Entry 5JXS (X-ray diffraction, 2.80 A resolution); this record covers chains A and B of the 3 polymer chains in the assembly.

# Chain A
Protein: RNA dependent RNA polymerase
Organism: Foot-and-mouth disease virus
Notes: EC 2.7.7.48
Reference sequence: P03311 (POLG_FMDVS); residues 1-470 here correspond to UniProt positions 1858-2327 (UniProt number = residue number + 1857)
Chain sequence (481 residues; numbered 1 to 481; the number before each row is that of its first residue):
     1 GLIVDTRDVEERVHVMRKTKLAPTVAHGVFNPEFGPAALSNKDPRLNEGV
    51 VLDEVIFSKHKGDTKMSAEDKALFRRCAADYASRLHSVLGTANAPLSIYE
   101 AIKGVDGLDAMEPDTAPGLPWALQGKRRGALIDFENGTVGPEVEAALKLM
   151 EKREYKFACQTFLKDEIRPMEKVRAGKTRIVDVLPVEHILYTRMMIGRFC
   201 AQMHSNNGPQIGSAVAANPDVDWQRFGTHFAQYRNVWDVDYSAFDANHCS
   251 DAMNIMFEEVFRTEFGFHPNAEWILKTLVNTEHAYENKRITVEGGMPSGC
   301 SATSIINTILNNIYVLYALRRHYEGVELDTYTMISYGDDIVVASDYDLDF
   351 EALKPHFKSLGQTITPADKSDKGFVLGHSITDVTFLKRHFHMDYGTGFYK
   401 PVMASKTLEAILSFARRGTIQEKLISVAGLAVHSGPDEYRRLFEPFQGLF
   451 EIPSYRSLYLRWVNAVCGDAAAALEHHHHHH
Disordered / not traced: 477-481
Construct notes: engineered mutation Ala216 (Gly2073 in P03311), Ala217 (Cys2074 in P03311); expression tag (471-481)
Curated features (UniProtKB/Swiss-Prot):
  - motif: Met16 to Thr24 (Nuclear localization signal)
  - active site: Asp338 (For RdRp activity)
Ion coordination: Mg2+: Val239, Asp240, Asp339
What the authors report for this chain:
  - catalytic residues: Asp240, Asp245 (citing earlier work)
  - conformationally variable residues (loop rearrangement, side-chain flip): Met16, Arg17, Ala216 to Ala217
  - contacts within the chain: Arg17-Asn41, Arg17-Tyr285
  - mutagenesis - D240N, D240N/D245N, D245N: unchanged expression

# Chain B
Molecule: RNA Template
Sequence (8 nucleotides; numbered 903 to 910; the number before each row is that of its first residue):
   903 AUGGGCCC

# Chain A / chain B interface
Pairs across the interface - 40 pairs, chain A then chain B:
  Gly107(A) - G907(B)  phosphate contact
  Leu108(A) - G906(B)  phosphate contact
  Leu108(A) - G907(B)  phosphate contact
  Asp109(A) - G907(B)  hydrogen bond to the phosphate
  Asp109(A) - C908(B)  phosphate contact
  Thr115(A) - U904(B)  phosphate contact
  Thr115(A) - G905(B)  hydrogen bond to the phosphate
  Ala116(A) - U904(B)  phosphate contact
  Arg128(A) - U904(B)  phosphate contact
  Arg128(A) - G905(B)  salt bridge to the phosphate
  Phe162(A) - A903(B)  sugar contact
  Leu163(A) - A903(B)  base contact
  Lys164(A) - U904(B)  base contact
  Asp165(A) - A903(B)  hydrogen bond to the base
  Val181(A) - A903(B)  sugar contact
  Val181(A) - U904(B)  sugar contact
  Val183(A) - A903(B)  sugar contact
  Val183(A) - U904(B)  sugar contact
  Ile189(A) - G905(B)  sugar contact
  Ile189(A) - G906(B)  phosphate contact
  Arg193(A) - G906(B)  salt bridge to the phosphate
  His204(A) - G906(B)  sugar contact
  His204(A) - G907(B)  phosphate contact
  Ala216(A) - G907(B)  hydrogen bond to the sugar
  Ala216(A) - C908(B)  phosphate contact
  Ala217(A) - G907(B)  sugar contact
  Ala217(A) - C908(B)  sugar contact
  Asn218(A) - C908(B)  hydrogen bond to the sugar
  Asn218(A) - C909(B)  phosphate contact
  Ser298(A) - U904(B)  base contact
  Gly299(A) - U904(B)  hydrogen bond to the sugar
  Gly299(A) - G905(B)  sugar contact
  Cys300(A) - G905(B)  hydrogen bond to the sugar
  Ser301(A) - G905(B)  hydrogen bond to the sugar
  Ala302(A) - G905(B)  hydrogen bond to the sugar
  Thr303(A) - G905(B)  base contact
  Ser304(A) - G905(B)  hydrogen bond to the base
  Tyr336(A) - G906(B)  hydrogen bond to the base
  Tyr336(A) - G907(B)  hydrogen bond to the sugar
  Arg416(A) - A903(B)  base contact
Interface residues without a listed pair, chain A (36 interface residues in all): Met16, Met111, Glu112, Asp114, Glu166, Val215, Pro219, Ser426, Arg461
Interface residues without a listed pair, chain B (8 interface residues in all): C910

# In short
36 residues of chain A and 8 residues of chain B are in contact, with 12 hydrogen bonds and 2 salt bridges.
Among the polar pairs are Asp165(A)-A903(B), Ser304(A)-G905(B) and Tyr336(A)-G906(B). UniProt lists
active-site residue Asp338(A) on chain A. The paper reports catalytic residues Asp240(A) and Asp245(A); D240N,
D240N/D245N and D245N of chain A leave expression unchanged.
Chain A is RNA dependent RNA polymerase (Foot-and-mouth disease virus) and chain B is RNA Template; the
structure, Mutant GC216/7AA of 3D polymerase from Foot-and-Mouth Disease Virus, was determined by X-ray
diffraction.
